3VAJ - chains A and B of the 4 polymer chains in the assembly; structure by X-ray diffraction, 1.90 A resolution.

== Chain A (and B) ==
Protein: Splicing factor U2AF 65 kDa subunit
From: Homo sapiens
Notes: fragment: RNA Binding Domains 1 and 2; chain B of this document is another copy of the same molecule, construct and numbering; everything in this record applies to it too
UniProtKB: P26368 (U2AF2_HUMAN); numbering as in UniProt; present here: 148-237, 258-336
Sequence (174 residues; numbered 143 to 336; 20 numbers in that range are skipped by the numbering (no residue carries them; nothing is unmodelled there); the number before each row is that of its first residue):
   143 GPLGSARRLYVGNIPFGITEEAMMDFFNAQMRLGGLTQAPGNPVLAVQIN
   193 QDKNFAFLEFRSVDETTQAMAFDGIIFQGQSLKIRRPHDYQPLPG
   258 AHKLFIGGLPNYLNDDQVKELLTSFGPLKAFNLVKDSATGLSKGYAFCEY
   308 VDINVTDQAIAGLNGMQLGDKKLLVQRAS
Differences from the reference sequence: expression tag (143-147)
Curated features (UniProtKB/Swiss-Prot):
  - modified residue: Lys-276 (5-hydroxylysine), Ser-294 (Phosphoserine)
From the paper describing this entry:
  - binding site for the 7-nt DNA strand: Arg-150, Asp-231
  - conformationally variable residues (side-chain flip): Arg-150, Asp-231
  - binding site for the 7-nt DNA strand: Arg-150
  - specificity-determining residues: Asp-293, Lys-328, Lys-329 (proposed by the authors, not directly observed)
  - mutagenesis - D293N/K329Q/L331K/Q333E: unchanged binding to 5'-4rU
  - mutagenesis - D293N/K329Q/L331K/Q333E: increased binding to 3'-4rU
  - mutagenesis - K260A/N289A (36-fold), F304A (73-fold): decreased binding to poly-rU RNA (citing earlier work)

== Chain A / chain B interface ==
Residue-residue contacts - 4 pairs, chain A then chain B:
  Phe-158(A) / Pro-144(B)  hydrophobic
  Asp-194(A) / Asn-289(B)
  Lys-195(A) / Asn-289(B)
  Gln-222(A) / Ser-336(B)  hydrogen bond (side chain-backbone)
Interface residues without a listed pair, chain A (6 interface residues in all): Asn-155, Gly-159
Interface residues without a listed pair, chain B (8 interface residues in all): Leu-145, Pro-236, Gly-237, Lys-292, Glu-306

== Overview ==
6 residues of chain A and 8 residues of chain B are in contact; the contacts include 1 hydrogen bond. Its one
hydrogen-bonded contact is Gln-222(A)/Ser-336(B). From the paper: a binding site for the 7-nt DNA strand at
Arg-150(A) and Asp-231(A); K260A/N289A and F304A of chain A reduce binding to poly-rU RNA.
Chain A and chain B are both Splicing factor U2AF 65 kDa subunit (Homo sapiens); the structure, Structure of
U2AF65 variant with BrU5C6 DNA, was determined by X-ray diffraction together with 3VAF, 3VAG, 3VAH, 3VAI,
3VAK, 3VAL and 3VAM from the same study.
